PDB entry 6GRC | X-ray diffraction, 2.45 A resolution | chains A and H of the 3 polymer chains in the assembly

== Chain A ==
Protein: Nuclease-like protein
From: Chaetomium thermophilum (strain DSM 1495 / CBS 144.50 / IMI 039719)
UniProt: G0RYN2 (G0RYN2_CHATD); residues 1-530 here = UniProt positions 1-530
Sequence (530 residues; each row starts with the number of its first residue):
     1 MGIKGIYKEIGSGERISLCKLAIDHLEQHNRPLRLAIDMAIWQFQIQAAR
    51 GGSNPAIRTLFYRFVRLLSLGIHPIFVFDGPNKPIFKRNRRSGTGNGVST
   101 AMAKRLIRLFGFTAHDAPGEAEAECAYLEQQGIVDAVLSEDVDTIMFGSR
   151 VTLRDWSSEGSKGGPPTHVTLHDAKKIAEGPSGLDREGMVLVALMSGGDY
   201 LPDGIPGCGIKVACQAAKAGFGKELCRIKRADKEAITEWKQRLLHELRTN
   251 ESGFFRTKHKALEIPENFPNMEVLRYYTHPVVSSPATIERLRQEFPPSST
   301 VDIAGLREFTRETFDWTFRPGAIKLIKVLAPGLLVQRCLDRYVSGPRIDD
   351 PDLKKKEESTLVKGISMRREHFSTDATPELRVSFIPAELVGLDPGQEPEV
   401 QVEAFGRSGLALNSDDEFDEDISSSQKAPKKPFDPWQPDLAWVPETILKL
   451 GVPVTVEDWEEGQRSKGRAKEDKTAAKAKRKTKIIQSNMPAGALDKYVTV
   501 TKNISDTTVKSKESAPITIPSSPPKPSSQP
Not modelled in the structure: 1, 83-96, 231, 342-354, 401-430, 466-530
Modified residues: Mse39, Mse102, Mse146, Mse189, Mse271, Mse367 (selenomethionine; parent Met); Mse489 (selenomethionine)
Metal / ion sites: Mg2+: Glu122, Asp141, Asp143
Reported in the primary citation:
  - conformationally variable residues (loop rearrangement): Asp199
  - mutagenesis - D199A (100-fold), Y200F (100-fold): decreased catalytic activity on K+ ions
  - mutagenesis - E120A (100-fold): decreased catalytic activity (citing earlier work)
  - mutagenesis - D199A/Y200F: abolished catalytic activity

== Chain H ==
Molecule: 15-nt DNA strand
Sequence (15 nucleotides; each row starts with the number of its first residue):
    16 TGAGCGGTGGTTGGT

== Interface between chain A and chain H ==
Residue-residue contacts - 15 pairs, chain A then chain H:
  Gly2(A) with DA18(H), phosphate contact
  Tyr7(A) with DA18(H), hydrogen bond to the phosphate; DG19(H), phosphate contact
  Glu140(A) with DG17(H), phosphate contact; DA18(H), phosphate contact
  Asp141(A) with DG17(H), phosphate contact; DA18(H), phosphate contact
  Arg154(A) with DA18(H), salt bridge to the phosphate
  Thr257(A) with DG28(H), phosphate contact
  Lys258(A) with DT27(H), sugar contact; DG28(H), hydrogen bond to the phosphate
  His259(A) with DT27(H), phosphate contact
  Lys260(A) with DT27(H), hydrogen bond to the phosphate
  Ala261(A) with DT26(H), phosphate contact; DT27(H), hydrogen bond to the phosphate
Also at the interface, not in a pair above, chain A (11 interface residues in all): Lys8
Also at the interface, not in a pair above, chain H (7 interface residues in all): DC20

== In short ==
11 residues of chain A and 7 residues of chain H are in contact; the contacts include 4 hydrogen bonds and 1
salt bridge. Among the polar pairs are Tyr7(A)-DA18(H), Lys258(A)-DG28(H) and Lys260(A)-DT27(H). The paper
reports that D199A and Y200F of chain A reduce catalytic activity on K+ ions; conformational variability at
Asp199(A); 4 substitutions were tested in all.
Here chain A is Nuclease-like protein (Chaetomium thermophilum (strain DSM 1495 / CBS 144.50 / IMI 039719))
and chain H is a 15-nt DNA strand. Entry 6GRC (eukaryotic junction-resolving enzyme GEN-1 binding with Sodium)
was determined by X-ray diffraction (same publication as 6GRB and 6GRD).
